8JLB - chains G and I of the 10 polymer chains in the assembly; structure by electron microscopy, 2.36 A resolution.

== Chain G ==
Name: Histone H2A type 1-B/E
Source organism: Homo sapiens
UniProt: P04908 (H2A1B_HUMAN); residues 0-129 here correspond to UniProt positions 1-130 (UniProt number = residue number + 1)
Chain sequence (133 residues; row label = number of the first residue in the row; numbers below 1 keep their minus sign (Gly-3 is residue -3)):
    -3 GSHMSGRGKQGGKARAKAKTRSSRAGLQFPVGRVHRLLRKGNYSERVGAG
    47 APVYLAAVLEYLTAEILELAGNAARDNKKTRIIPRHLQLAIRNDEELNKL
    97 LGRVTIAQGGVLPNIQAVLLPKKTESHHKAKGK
Not modelled in the structure: -3 to 10, 118-129
Sequence notes: expression tag (-3 to -1)
Curated features (UniProtKB/Swiss-Prot):
  - modified residue: Ser1 (N-acetylserine), Arg3 (Citrulline), Lys5 (N6-(2-hydroxyisobutyryl)lysine), Lys9 (N6-(2-hydroxyisobutyryl)lysine), Lys13 (N6-(beta-hydroxybutyryl)lysine), Lys36 (N6-(2-hydroxyisobutyryl)lysine), Lys74 (N6-(2-hydroxyisobutyryl)lysine), Lys75 (N6-(2-hydroxyisobutyryl)lysine), Lys95 (N6-(2-hydroxyisobutyryl)lysine), Gln104 (N5-methylglutamine), Lys118 (N6-(2-hydroxyisobutyryl)lysine), Lys119 (N6-crotonyllysine), Thr120 (Phosphothreonine), Lys125 (N6-crotonyllysine)
  - cross-link (Glycyl lysine isopeptide (Lys-Gly)): Lys13 (interchain with G-Cter in ubiquitin), Lys15 (interchain with G-Cter in ubiquitin), Lys119 (interchain with G-Cter in ubiquitin)

== Chain I ==
Molecule: 145-nt DNA strand
Source organism: synthetic construct
Sequence (145 nucleotides; row label = number of the first residue in the row; numbers below 1 keep their minus sign (DA-72 is residue -72)):
   -72 ATCAGAATCCCGGTGCCGAGGCCGCTCAATTGGTCGTAGACAGCTCTAGC
   -22 ACCGCTTAAACGCACGTACGCGCTGTCCCCCGCGTTTTAACCGCCAAGGG
    28 GATTACTCCCTAGTCTCCAGGCACGTGTCAGATATATACATCGAT

== How chain G and chain I interact ==
Pairs across the interface (13):
  Arg11(G) - DT43(I)  hydrogen bond to the base
  Arg29(G) - DG48(I)  sugar contact
  Arg29(G) - DC49(I)  salt bridge to the phosphate
  Arg42(G) - DT38(I)  hydrogen bond to the sugar
  Arg42(G) - DA39(I)  phosphate contact
  Val43(G) - DT38(I)  sugar contact
  Val43(G) - DA39(I)  hydrogen bond to the phosphate
  Gly44(G) - DT38(I)  phosphate contact
  Ala45(G) - DT38(I)  hydrogen bond to the phosphate
  Thr76(G) - DA57(I)  sugar contact
  Thr76(G) - DG58(I)  hydrogen bond to the phosphate
  Arg77(G) - DA57(I)  phosphate contact
  Arg77(G) - DG58(I)  hydrogen bond to the phosphate
Other interface residues (no listed pair), chain G (12 interface residues in all): Ala14, Thr16, His31, Lys75
Other interface residues (no listed pair), chain I (12 interface residues in all): DC37, DC42, DA46, DG47, DA59

== In short ==
Chain G and chain I each contribute 12 residues to their interface, with 6 hydrogen bonds and 1 salt bridge.
Among the polar pairs are Arg11(G)-DT43(I), Arg42(G)-DT38(I) and Val43(G)-DA39(I).
Here chain G is Histone H2A type 1-B/E (Homo sapiens) and chain I is a 145-nt DNA strand (synthetic
construct). Entry 8JLB (Cryo-EM structure of the 145 bp human nucleosome containing H3.2 C110A mutant) was
determined by electron microscopy, deposited together with 8JL9, 8JLA and 8JLD.
